Entry 7XN7 (electron microscopy, 3.10 A resolution); this record covers chains A and P of the 25 polymer chains in the assembly.

Chain A:
Molecule: DNA-directed RNA polymerase subunit
Organism: Komagataella phaffii
Notes: EC 2.7.7.6
Reference sequence: C4R4Y0 (C4R4Y0_KOMPG); residue numbers follow UniProt; this construct covers 1-1743
Sequence (1743 residues; each row starts with the number of its first residue):
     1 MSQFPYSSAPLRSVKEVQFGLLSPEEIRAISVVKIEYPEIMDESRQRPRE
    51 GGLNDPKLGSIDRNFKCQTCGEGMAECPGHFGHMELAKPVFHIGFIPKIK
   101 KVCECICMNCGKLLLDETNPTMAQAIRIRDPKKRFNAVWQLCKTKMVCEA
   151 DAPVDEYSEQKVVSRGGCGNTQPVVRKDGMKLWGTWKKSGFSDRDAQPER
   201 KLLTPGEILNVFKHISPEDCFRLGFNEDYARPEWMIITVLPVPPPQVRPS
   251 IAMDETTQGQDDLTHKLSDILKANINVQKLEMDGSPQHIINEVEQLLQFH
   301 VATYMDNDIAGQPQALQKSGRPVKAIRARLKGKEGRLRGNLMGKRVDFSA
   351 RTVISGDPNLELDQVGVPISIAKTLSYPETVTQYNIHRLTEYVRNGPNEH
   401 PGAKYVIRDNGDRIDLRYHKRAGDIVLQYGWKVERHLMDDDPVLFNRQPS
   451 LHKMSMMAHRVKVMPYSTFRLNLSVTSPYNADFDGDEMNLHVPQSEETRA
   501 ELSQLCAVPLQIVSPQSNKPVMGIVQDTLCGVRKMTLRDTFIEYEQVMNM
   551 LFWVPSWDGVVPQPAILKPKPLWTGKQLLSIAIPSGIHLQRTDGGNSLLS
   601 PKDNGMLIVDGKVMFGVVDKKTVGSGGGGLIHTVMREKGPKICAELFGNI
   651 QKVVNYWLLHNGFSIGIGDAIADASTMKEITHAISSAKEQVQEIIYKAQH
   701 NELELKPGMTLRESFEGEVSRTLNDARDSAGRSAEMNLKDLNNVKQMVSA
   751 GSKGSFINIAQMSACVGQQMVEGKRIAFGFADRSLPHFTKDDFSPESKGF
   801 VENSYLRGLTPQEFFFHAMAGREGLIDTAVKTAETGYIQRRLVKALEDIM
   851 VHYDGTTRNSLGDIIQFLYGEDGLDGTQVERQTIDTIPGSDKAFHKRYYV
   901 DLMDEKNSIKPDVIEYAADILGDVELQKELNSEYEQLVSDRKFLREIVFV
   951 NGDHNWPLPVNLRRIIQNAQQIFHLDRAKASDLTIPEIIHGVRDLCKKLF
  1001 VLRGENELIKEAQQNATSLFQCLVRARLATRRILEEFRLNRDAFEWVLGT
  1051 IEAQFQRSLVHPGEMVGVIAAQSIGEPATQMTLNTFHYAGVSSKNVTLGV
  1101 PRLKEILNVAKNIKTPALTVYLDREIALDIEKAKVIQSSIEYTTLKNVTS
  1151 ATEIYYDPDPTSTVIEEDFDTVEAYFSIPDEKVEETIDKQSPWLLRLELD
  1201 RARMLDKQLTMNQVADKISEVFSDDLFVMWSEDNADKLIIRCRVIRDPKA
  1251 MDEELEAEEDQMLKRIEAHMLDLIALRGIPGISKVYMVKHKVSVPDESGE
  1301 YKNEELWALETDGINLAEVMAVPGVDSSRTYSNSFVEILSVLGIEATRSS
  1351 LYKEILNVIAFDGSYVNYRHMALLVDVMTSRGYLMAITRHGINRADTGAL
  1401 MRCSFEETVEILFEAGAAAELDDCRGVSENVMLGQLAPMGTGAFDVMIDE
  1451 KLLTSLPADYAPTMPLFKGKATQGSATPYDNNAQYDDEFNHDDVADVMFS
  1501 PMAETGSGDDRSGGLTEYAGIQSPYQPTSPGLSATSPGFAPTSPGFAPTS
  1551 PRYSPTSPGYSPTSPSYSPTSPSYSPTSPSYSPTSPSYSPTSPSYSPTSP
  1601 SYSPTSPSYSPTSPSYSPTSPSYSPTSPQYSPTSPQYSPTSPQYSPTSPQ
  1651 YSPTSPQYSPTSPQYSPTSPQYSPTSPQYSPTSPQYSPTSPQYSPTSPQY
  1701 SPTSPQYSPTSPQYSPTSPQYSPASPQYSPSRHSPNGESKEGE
Disordered / not traced: 1, 154-162, 190-193, 1082-1094, 1178-1189, 1246-1257, 1456-1743
Ion coordination: Zn2+ site 1: Cys67, Cys70, Cys77, His80; Zn2+ site 2: Cys107, Cys110, Cys148, Cys168; Mg2+: Asp482, Asp484 (shared with G10(P), U11(P) of chain P)

Chain P:
Molecule: 19-nt RNA strand
Sequence (19 nucleotides; row label = number of the first residue in the row; numbers below 1 keep their minus sign (U-7 is residue -7)):
    -7 UGCCUGGUGUCUUGGGUGU
Ion coordination: Mg2+: G10, U11 (shared with Asp482(A), Asp484(A) of chain A)

Interface between chain A and chain P:
Residue-residue contacts (17):
  Arg63(A) - G-1(P)  sugar contact
  Ile251(A) - G1(P)  base contact
  Ile251(A) - U2(P)  sugar contact
  Ala252(A) - G1(P)  sugar contact
  Met253(A) - G1(P)  base contact
  Arg417(A) - G-2(P)  hydrogen bond to the base
  Tyr418(A) - G-2(P)  hydrogen bond to the base
  Arg447(A) - G10(P)  hydrogen bond to the sugar
  Arg447(A) - U11(P)  hydrogen bond to the sugar
  Gln448(A) - G10(P)  base contact
  Pro449(A) - G10(P)  base contact
  Pro449(A) - U11(P)  base contact
  Asn480(A) - U11(P)  hydrogen bond to the sugar
  Asp482(A) - U11(P)  phosphate contact
  Asp484(A) - G10(P)  phosphate contact
  Asp484(A) - U11(P)  phosphate contact
  Asp486(A) - G10(P)  hydrogen bond to the sugar
Interface residues without a listed pair, chain A (15 interface residues in all): Arg321, Gly485
Interface residues without a listed pair, chain P (7 interface residues in all): U4

Summary:
The interface between chain A and chain P involves 15 residues on one side and 7 on the other; the contacts
include 6 hydrogen bonds. Polar contacts include Arg417(A)-G-2(P), Tyr418(A)-G-2(P) and Arg447(A)-G10(P).
Cys67(A), Cys70(A), Cys77(A) and His80(A) coordinate Zn2+ site 1.
Chain A is DNA-directed RNA polymerase subunit (Komagataella phaffii) and chain P is a 19-nt RNA strand; the
structure, RNA polymerase II elongation complex containing Spt4/5, Elf1, Spt6, Spn1 and Paf1C, was determined
by electron microscopy, deposited together with 7XSE, 7XSX, 7XSZ, 7XT7, 7XTD and 7XTI.
